PDB entry 6FWD | X-ray diffraction, 1.58 A resolution | chains A and B

== Chain A (and B) ==
Name: Transthyretin
From: Homo sapiens
Notes: chain B of this document is another copy of the same molecule, construct and numbering; everything in this record applies to it too
UniProt: P02766 (TTHY_HUMAN); residues 1-127 here correspond to UniProt positions 21-147 (UniProt number = residue number + 20)
Sequence (127 residues; numbered 1 to 127; the number before each row is that of its first residue):
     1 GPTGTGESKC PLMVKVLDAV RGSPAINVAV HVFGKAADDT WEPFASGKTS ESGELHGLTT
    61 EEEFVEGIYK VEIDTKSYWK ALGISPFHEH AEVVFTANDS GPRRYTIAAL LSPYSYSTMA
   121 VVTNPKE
Not modelled in the structure: 1-9, 126-127 (chain B: 1-9, 101-102, 126-127)
Differences from the reference sequence: engineered mutation Gly34 (Arg54 in P02766), Met119 (Thr139 in P02766)
Swiss-Prot annotation at these positions:
  - binding site (L-thyroxine): Lys15, Glu54, Ser117
  - modified residue: Cys10 (Sulfocysteine), Glu42 (4-carboxyglutamate), Ser52 (Phosphoserine)
  - glycosylation: Asn98 (N-linked (GlcNAc...) asparagine)
From the paper describing this entry:
  - mutagenesis - R34G/T119M (Cm = 2.6 M), K35N, K35T (C_m_ = 3.5 M), T119M: decreased stability in response to Gdm.HCl
  - contacts within the chain: Lys35-Ile68 (backbone contact)
  - conformationally variable residues: Ala36 to Thr40
  - self-association interface (contacts with another copy of this molecule): Asp18 to Val28, Tyr105 to Val122
  - mutagenesis - K35N (2.2 M), K35T (2.1 M): decreased stability in response to urea

== How chain A and chain B interact ==
Residue-residue contacts (40; chain A residue first):
  Lys70(A) with Glu92(B), salt bridge
  Phe87(A) with Phe95(B), hydrophobic; Tyr105(B), hydrophobic; Ile107(B), hydrophobic; Ala120(B), hydrophobic; Val122(B), hydrophobic
  His88(A) with Val93(B); Val94(B)
  Glu89(A) with Val94(B), hydrogen bond (backbone-backbone); Phe95(B); Thr96(B), hydrogen bond
  His90(A) with Val94(B)
  Glu92(A) with Glu92(B); Val94(B); Tyr116(B), hydrogen bond (backbone-side chain)
  Val93(A) with His88(B)
  Val94(A) with His88(B); Glu89(B), hydrogen bond (backbone-backbone); His90(B); Glu92(B)
  Phe95(A) with Phe87(B), hydrophobic
  Thr96(A) with Glu89(B), hydrogen bond
  Tyr105(A) with Phe87(B), hydrophobic
  Ile107(A) with Phe87(B), hydrophobic
  Tyr114(A) with Met119(B); Ala120(B), hydrogen bond (backbone-backbone)
  Ser115(A) with Thr118(B), hydrogen bond (side chain-backbone); Met119(B)
  Tyr116(A) with Glu92(B), hydrogen bond (side chain-backbone); Tyr116(B), hydrophobic; Ser117(B); Thr118(B), hydrogen bond (backbone-backbone)
  Ser117(A) with Tyr116(B); Ser117(B), hydrogen bond
  Thr118(A) with Ser115(B), hydrogen bond (backbone-side chain); Tyr116(B), hydrogen bond (backbone-backbone)
  Met119(A) with Tyr114(B); Ser115(B)
  Ala120(A) with Phe87(B), hydrophobic; Tyr114(B), hydrogen bond (backbone-backbone)
Also at the interface, not in a pair above, chain A (22 interface residues in all): Ile68, Lys76, Val122
Also at the interface, not in a pair above, chain B (21 interface residues in all): Ile68, Lys76

== In short ==
22 residues of chain A face 21 of chain B across their interface; the contacts include 13 hydrogen bonds and 1
salt bridge. Among the polar pairs are Lys70(A)-Glu92(B), Glu89(A)-Thr96(B) and Glu92(A)-Tyr116(B). From the
paper: R34G/T119M, K35N and K35T of chain A, among others, reduce stability in response to Gdm.HCl;
conformational variability at Ala36(A).
Both chains are Transthyretin (Homo sapiens). Entry 6FWD (Crystal structure of human transthyretin double
mutant R34G/T119M at pH 5.5) was determined by X-ray diffraction together with 6FZL and 6FXU from the same
study.
